Entry 2H42 (X-ray diffraction, 2.30 A resolution); this record covers chain A.

[Chain A]
Molecule: cGMP-specific 3', 5'-cyclic phosphodiesterase
Organism: Homo sapiens
Notes: EC 3.1.4.35; fragment: catalytic domain, residues 535-860
Reference sequence: O76074 (PDE5A_HUMAN); residues 535-860 here = UniProt positions 535-860
Amino-acid sequence (326 residues; row label = number of the first residue in the row):
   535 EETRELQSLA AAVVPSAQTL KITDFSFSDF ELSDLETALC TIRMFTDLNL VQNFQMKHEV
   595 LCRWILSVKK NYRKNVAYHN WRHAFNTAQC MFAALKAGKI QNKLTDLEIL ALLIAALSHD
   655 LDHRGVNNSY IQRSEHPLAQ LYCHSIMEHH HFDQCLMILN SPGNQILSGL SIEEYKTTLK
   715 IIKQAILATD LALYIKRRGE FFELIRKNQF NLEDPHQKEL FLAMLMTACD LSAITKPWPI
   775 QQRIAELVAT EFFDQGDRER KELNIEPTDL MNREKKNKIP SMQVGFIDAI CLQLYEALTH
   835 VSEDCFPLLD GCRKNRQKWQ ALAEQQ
Ion coordination: Zn2+: His617, His653, Asp654, Asp764; Mg2+ near Asp654 (its only coordinating residue here)
Residues lining bound ligands: viagra (VIA; 5-{2-ethoxy-5-[(4-methylpiperazin-1-yl)sulfonyl]phenyl}-1-methyl-3-propyl-1h,6h,7H-pyrazolo[4,3-d]pyrimidin-7-one): Tyr612, His613, Asn661, Asn662, Ser663, Ile665, Leu725, Leu765, Ala767, Ile768, Gln775, Ala779, Val782, Ala783, Phe786, Leu804, Ile813, Met816, Gln817, Phe820, Ile824
Swiss-Prot annotation at these positions:
  - active site: His613 (Proton donor)
  - binding site (Zn(2+)): His617, His653, Asp654, Asp764
  - binding site (Mg(2+)): Asp654
  - binding site (3',5'-cyclic GMP): Gln817
From the paper describing this entry:
  - binding site for viagra: Tyr612, Asn662, Ser663, Tyr664, Ile665, Leu765, Ala767, Val782, Ala783, Phe786, Leu804, Ile813, Gln817, Phe820
  - contacts within the chain: Gln775-Gln817
  - conformationally variable residues (loop rearrangement): Val660 to His683
  - mutagenesis - G659A (17-fold), N662A (9-fold): decreased catalytic activity on cGMP
  - mutagenesis - G659A (24-fold), V660Q (24-28-fold), N661A (24-28-fold), N662A (5-fold), Y664A (24-28-fold), S679A (24-28-fold): decreased binding to cGMP
  - mutagenesis - V660Q, N661A, Y664A, S679A: unchanged catalytic activity on cGMP

[Summary]
Chain A binds viagra. UniProt lists active-site residue His613, 4 Zn2+-binding residues, Mg2+-binding residue
Asp654 and residue binding 3',5'-cyclic GMP Gln817. The paper reports a binding site for viagra at Tyr612,
Asn662 and Ser663 among others; G659A, V660Q and N661A, among others, reduce binding to cGMP; 6 substitutions
were tested in all.
Chain A is cGMP-specific 3', 5'-cyclic phosphodiesterase (Homo sapiens); the structure, Crystal structure of
PDE5 in complex with sildenafil, was determined by X-ray diffraction, deposited together with 2H40 and 2H44.
